PDB entry 6KDO | X-ray diffraction, 2.57 A resolution | chains B and E of the 3 polymer chains in the assembly

[Chain B]
Molecule: HIV-1 RT p51 subunit
Organism: Human immunodeficiency virus type 1
UniProtKB: P12497 (POL_HV1N5); residues 1-428 here correspond to UniProt positions 588-1015 (UniProt number = residue number + 587)
Chain sequence (444 residues; row label = number of the first residue in the row; numbers below 1 keep their minus sign (Met-15 is residue -15)):
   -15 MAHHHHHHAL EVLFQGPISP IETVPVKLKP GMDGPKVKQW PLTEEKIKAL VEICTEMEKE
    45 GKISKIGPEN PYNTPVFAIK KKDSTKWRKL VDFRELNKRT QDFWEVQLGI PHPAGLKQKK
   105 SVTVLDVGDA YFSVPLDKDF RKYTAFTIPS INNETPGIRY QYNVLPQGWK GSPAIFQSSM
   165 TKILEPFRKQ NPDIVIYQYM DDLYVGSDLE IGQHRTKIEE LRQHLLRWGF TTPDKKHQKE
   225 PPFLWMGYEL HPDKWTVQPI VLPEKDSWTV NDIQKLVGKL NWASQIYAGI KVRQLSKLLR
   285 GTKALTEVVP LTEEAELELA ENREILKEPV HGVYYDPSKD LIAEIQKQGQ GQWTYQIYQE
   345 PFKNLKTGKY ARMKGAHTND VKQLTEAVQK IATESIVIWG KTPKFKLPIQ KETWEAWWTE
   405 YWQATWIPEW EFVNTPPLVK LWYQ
Unresolved in the structure: -15 to 4, 214-230, 428
Differences from the reference sequence: expression tag (-15 to 0); engineered mutation Ser162 (Cys749 in P12497), Ser280 (Cys867 in P12497)
Swiss-Prot annotation at these positions:
  - region: Phe227 to His235 (RT 'primer grip')
  - motif: Trp398 to Trp414 (Tryptophan repeat motif)
  - binding site (Mg(2+)): Asp110, Asp185, Asp186
  - site (Essential for RT p66/p51 heterodimerization): Trp401, Trp414

[Chain E]
Molecule: DNA/RNA
Sequence (38 nucleotides; each row starts with the number of its first residue; numbers below 1 keep their minus sign (DT-4 is residue -4)):
    -4 TAATGCCCCC CCTTCGGTGC TTTGCACCGA AGGGGGGG
Unresolved in the structure: -4 to -2
Modified residues: OMC (o2'-methylycytidine-5'-monophosphate) at position 2; OMC (o2'-methylycytidine-5'-monophosphate) at position 4
Ligand contacts: Lamivudine Triphosphate (1RZ): DG0, DC1, DG33

[Chain B / chain E interface]
Contacting residue pairs (4):
  Lys22(B) - OMC_4(E)  salt bridge to the phosphate
  Gln269(B) - DT16(E)  base contact
  Phe346(B) - DT16(E)  base contact
  Lys395(B) - DG24(E)  salt bridge to the phosphate
Interface residues without a listed pair, chain B (5 interface residues in all): Asn418
Interface residues without a listed pair, chain E (5 interface residues in all): DC22, DC23

[Overview]
Chain B and chain E each contribute 5 residues to their interface, with 2 salt bridges. Among the polar pairs
are Lys22(B)-OMC_4(E) and Lys395(B)-DG24(E). Ligands of chain E: Lamivudine Triphosphate. From UniProt: 3
Mg2+-binding residues on chain B.
Chain B is HIV-1 RT p51 subunit (Human immunodeficiency virus type 1) and chain E is DNA/RNA; the structure,
HIV-1 reverse transcriptase with Q151M/Y115F/F116Y/M184V/F160M:DNA:lamivudine 5'-triphosphate ternary complex,
was determined by X-ray diffraction together with 6KDJ, 6KDK, 6KDM and 6KDN from the same study.
